4ERA - chains A and B; structure by X-ray diffraction, 2.40 A resolution.

# Chain A (and B)
Molecule: 2-amino-3-carboxymuconate 6-semialdehyde decarboxylase
Organism: Pseudomonas fluorescens
Notes: chain B of this document is another copy of the same molecule, construct and numbering; everything in this record applies to it too
UniProtKB: Q83V25 (Q83V25_PSEFL); residue numbers follow UniProt; this construct covers 1-334
Sequence (334 residues; row label = number of the first residue in the row):
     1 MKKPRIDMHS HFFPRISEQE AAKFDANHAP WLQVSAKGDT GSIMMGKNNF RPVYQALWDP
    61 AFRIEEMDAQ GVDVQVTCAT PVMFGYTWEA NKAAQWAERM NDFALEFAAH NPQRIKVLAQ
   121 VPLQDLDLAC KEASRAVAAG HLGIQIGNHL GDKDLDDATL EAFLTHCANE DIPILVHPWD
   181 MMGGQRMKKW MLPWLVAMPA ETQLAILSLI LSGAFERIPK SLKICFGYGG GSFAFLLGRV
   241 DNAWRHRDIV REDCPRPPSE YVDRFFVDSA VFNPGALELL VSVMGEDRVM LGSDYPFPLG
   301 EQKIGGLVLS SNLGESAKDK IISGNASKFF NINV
Unresolved in the structure: 1-2
Sequence notes: engineered mutation Y228 (His in Q83V25)
Ion coordination: Co2+: H9, H11, H177, Y228, D294

# How chain A and chain B interact
Residue-residue contacts - 90 pairs, chain A then chain B:
  H149(A) with R186(B), hydrogen bond
  G151(A) with R186(B)
  D152(A) with R186(B)
  D154(A) with R186(B), salt bridge
  D156(A) with W190(B)
  Q185(A) with D152(B)
  R186(A) with H149(B), hydrogen bond; G151(B); D152(B); D154(B), salt bridge; M182(B); E201(B), salt bridge; L204(B)
  M187(A) with L204(B), hydrophobic
  W190(A) with D156(B); L211(B), hydrogen bond (side chain-backbone); S212(B); I249(B); V250(B); D253(B), hydrogen bond
  M191(A) with R247(B); I249(B), hydrophobic; V250(B), hydrophobic
  L192(A) with L204(B), hydrophobic
  L195(A) with Q203(B), hydrogen bond (backbone-side chain); L211(B), hydrophobic; A243(B), hydrophobic
  V196(A) with A200(B); Q203(B); L207(B), hydrophobic
  P199(A) with L236(B), hydrophobic
  A200(A) with V196(B); A200(B), hydrophobic
  E201(A) with R186(B), salt bridge
  Q203(A) with L195(B), hydrogen bond (side chain-backbone); V196(B)
  L204(A) with R186(B); M187(B), hydrophobic; L192(B), hydrophobic
  L207(A) with V196(B), hydrophobic
  L211(A) with W190(B), hydrogen bond (backbone-side chain); L192(B), hydrophobic
  S212(A) with W190(B)
  Y228(A) with R239(B)
  G231(A) with F235(B)
  S232(A) with S232(B); F235(B)
  F235(A) with G231(B); F235(B), hydrophobic; A276(B), hydrophobic; L279(B), hydrophobic
  L236(A) with P199(B), hydrophobic
  G238(A) with F272(B)
  R239(A) with L195(B); M198(B); Y228(B), hydrogen bond (side chain-backbone); G231(B), hydrogen bond (side chain-backbone); A270(B); V271(B); F272(B)
  N242(A) with F272(B); L299(B); G300(B)
  A243(A) with L195(B), hydrophobic; L299(B), hydrophobic
  H246(A) with P298(B); Q302(B), hydrogen bond
  R247(A) with M191(B); P298(B); L299(B)
  I249(A) with W190(B); M191(B), hydrophobic
  V250(A) with W190(B); M191(B), hydrophobic
  D253(A) with W190(B), hydrogen bond
  A270(A) with R239(B), hydrogen bond (backbone-side chain)
  V271(A) with R239(B)
  F272(A) with G238(B); R239(B); N242(B)
  G275(A) with L279(B)
  A276(A) with F235(B), hydrophobic
  L279(A) with F235(B), hydrophobic
  P298(A) with H246(B); R247(B)
  L299(A) with N242(B); A243(B), hydrophobic; R247(B)
  G300(A) with N242(B)
  Q302(A) with H246(B)
Other interface residues (no listed pair), chain A (53 interface residues in all): P52, N148, D180, M182, W194, S208, V240, N273
Other interface residues (no listed pair), chain B (50 interface residues in all): N148, Q185, S208, V240, N273

# Overview
The interface between chain A and chain B involves 53 residues on one side and 50 on the other, with 12
hydrogen bonds and 4 salt bridges. Polar contacts include D154(A)-R186(B), R186(A)-E201(B) and
H149(A)-R186(B). H9(A), H11(A), H177(A), Y228(A) and D294(A) form the Co2+ site.
Chain A and chain B are both 2-amino-3-carboxymuconate 6-semialdehyde decarboxylase (Pseudomonas fluorescens);
the structure, Evidence for a Dual Role of an Active Site Histidine in
alpha-Amino-beta-Carboxymuconate-epsilon-Semialdehyde Decarboxylase, was determined by X-ray diffraction (same
publication as 4EPK, 4ERG and 4ERI).
